7AHI - chains 7B and 7C of the 153 polymer chains in the assembly; structure by electron microscopy, 3.30 A resolution.

== Chain 7B (and 7C) ==
Name: Protein PrgH
From: Salmonella enterica subsp. enterica serovar Typhimurium str. LT2
Notes: chain 7C of this document is another copy of the same molecule, construct and numbering; everything in this record applies to it too
UniProt: P41783 (PRGH_SALTY); residues 1-392 here = UniProt positions 1-392
Amino-acid sequence (392 residues; row label = number of the first residue in the row):
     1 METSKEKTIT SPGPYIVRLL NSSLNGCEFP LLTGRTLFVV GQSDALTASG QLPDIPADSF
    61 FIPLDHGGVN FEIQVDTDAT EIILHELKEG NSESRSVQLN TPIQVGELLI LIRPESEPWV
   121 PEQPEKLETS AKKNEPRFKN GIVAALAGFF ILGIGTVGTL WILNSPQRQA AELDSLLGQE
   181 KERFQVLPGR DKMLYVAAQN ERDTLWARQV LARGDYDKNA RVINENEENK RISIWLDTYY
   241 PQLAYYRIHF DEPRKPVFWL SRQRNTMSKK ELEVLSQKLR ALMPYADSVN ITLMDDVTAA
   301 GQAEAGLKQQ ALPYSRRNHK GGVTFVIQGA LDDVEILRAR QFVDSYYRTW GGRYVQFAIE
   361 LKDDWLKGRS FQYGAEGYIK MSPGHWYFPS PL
Not modelled in the structure: 1-170

== How chain 7B and chain 7C interact ==
Pairs across the interface (31):
  K181(7B) - N219(7C)  hydrogen bond
  D251(7B) - T238(7C)  hydrogen bond
  E252(7B) - Y239(7C)  hydrogen bond
  W259(7B) - T238(7C)
  Q302(7B) - P241(7C)  hydrogen bond (side chain-backbone)
  K308(7B) - H319(7C)
  Q309(7B) - H319(7C)
  Q309(7B) - G322(7C)
  Q309(7B) - T324(7C)
  Q309(7B) - R353(7C)
  Q309(7B) - Y354(7C)  hydrogen bond (side chain-backbone)
  Q309(7B) - Q356(7C)
  Q310(7B) - Q356(7C)  hydrogen bond
  A311(7B) - R317(7C)
  V334(7B) - E360(7C)
  E335(7B) - E360(7C)
  R338(7B) - E360(7C)  salt bridge
  R348(7B) - I234(7C)
  W365(7B) - Y387(7C)  hydrogen bond
  W365(7B) - P389(7C)  hydrophobic
  L366(7B) - P389(7C)
  F371(7B) - P389(7C)
  F371(7B) - S390(7C)
  Y373(7B) - E376(7C)  hydrogen bond
  Y378(7B) - A375(7C)
  Y378(7B) - G377(7C)  hydrogen bond (side chain-backbone)
  Y378(7B) - F388(7C)
  Y378(7B) - S390(7C)  hydrogen bond (side chain-backbone)
  Y378(7B) - P391(7C)
  P391(7B) - Y387(7C)
  L392(7B) - M381(7C)  hydrophobic
Also at the interface, not in a pair above, chain 7B (29 interface residues in all): Q179, E180, E182, H249, M294, T298, D332, R369, G377
Also at the interface, not in a pair above, chain 7C (35 interface residues in all): A212, G214, R221, W235, D237, Q242, V323, V355, A358, K362, L366, R369, I379

== In short ==
The interface between chain 7B and chain 7C involves 29 residues on one side and 35 on the other, with 10
hydrogen bonds and 1 salt bridge. Among the polar pairs are R338(7B)-E360(7C), K181(7B)-N219(7C) and
D251(7B)-T238(7C).
Chain 7B and chain 7C are both Protein PrgH (Salmonella enterica subsp. enterica serovar Typhimurium str.
LT2); the structure, Substrate-engaged type 3 secretion system needle complex from Salmonella enterica
typhimurium - SpaR state 2, was determined by electron microscopy together with 7AGX and 7AH9 from the same
study.
